Entry 4N9Q (X-ray diffraction, 2.00 A resolution); this record covers chains A and B.

== Chain A (and B) ==
Protein: FMN-dependent NADH-azoreductase 1
Organism: Pseudomonas aeruginosa
Notes: EC 1.7.-.-; chain B of this document is another copy of the same molecule, construct and numbering; everything in this record applies to it too
UniProtKB: Q9I5F3 (AZOR1_PSEAE); numbering as in UniProt (aligned over 1-212)
Sequence (212 residues; row label = number of the first residue in the row):
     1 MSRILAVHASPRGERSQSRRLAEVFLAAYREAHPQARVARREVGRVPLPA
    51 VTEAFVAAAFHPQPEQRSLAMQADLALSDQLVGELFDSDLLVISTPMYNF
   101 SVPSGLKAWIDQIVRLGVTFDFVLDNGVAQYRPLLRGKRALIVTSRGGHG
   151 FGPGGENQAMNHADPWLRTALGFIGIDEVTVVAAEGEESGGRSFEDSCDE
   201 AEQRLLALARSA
Disordered / not traced: 1, 126-128, 190-192 (chain B: 1, 123-130, 188-195, 210-212)
Small-molecule neighbours:
  - FMN (flavin mononucleotide): S10, R12, R15, S16, Q17, S18, R19, P96, M97, Y98, N99, F100, S145, R146, G147, G148, F151, E187
  - ubiquinone-1 (UQ1): F60, V114, F120, Y131, F173
UniProt features mapped onto this chain:
  - binding site (FMN): S10, S16 to S18, M97 to F100, S145 to G148, E187
  - binding site (substrate): N99, Y131, E188
  - site: Y131 (Important in the architecture of the active site)
From the paper describing this entry:
  - binding site for ubiquinone-1: F100, F120, Y131, F151, F173

== Chain A / chain B interface ==
Contacting residue pairs (54):
  P11(A) - V51(B)
  P11(A) - T52(B)
  P11(A) - E53(B)
  R12(A) - E53(B)
  G13(A) - E53(B)
  R45(A) - E53(B)  salt bridge
  A50(A) - S104(B)
  V51(A) - P11(B)
  V51(A) - Y98(B)  hydrophobic
  T52(A) - P11(B)
  E53(A) - P11(B)
  E53(A) - R12(B)
  E53(A) - G13(B)
  E53(A) - R45(B)  salt bridge
  Y98(A) - V51(B)  hydrophobic
  Y98(A) - V56(B)
  Y98(A) - K107(B)  hydrogen bond (backbone-side chain)
  N99(A) - I110(B)
  N99(A) - D111(B)  hydrogen bond
  N99(A) - V114(B)
  N99(A) - W166(B)  hydrogen bond (backbone-side chain)
  F100(A) - W166(B)
  F100(A) - T169(B)
  F100(A) - F173(B)  hydrophobic
  S101(A) - K107(B)
  S101(A) - W166(B)
  V102(A) - K107(B)  hydrogen bond (backbone-side chain)
  S104(A) - A50(B)
  S104(A) - S104(B)
  S104(A) - K107(B)
  S104(A) - A108(B)
  S104(A) - D111(B)
  K107(A) - Y98(B)  hydrogen bond (side chain-backbone)
  K107(A) - V102(B)  hydrogen bond (side chain-backbone)
  K107(A) - S104(B)
  A108(A) - S104(B)
  I110(A) - N99(B)
  D111(A) - Y98(B)
  D111(A) - N99(B)  hydrogen bond
  D111(A) - S104(B)
  V114(A) - N99(B)
  M160(A) - T169(B)
  H162(A) - H162(B)  hydrogen bond
  H162(A) - P165(B)
  H162(A) - W166(B)
  H162(A) - T169(B)
  W166(A) - N99(B)  hydrogen bond (side chain-backbone)
  W166(A) - F100(B)
  W166(A) - S101(B)
  W166(A) - H162(B)
  T169(A) - F100(B)
  T169(A) - M160(B)
  A170(A) - F100(B)  hydrophobic
  F173(A) - F100(B)  hydrophobic
Also at the interface, not in a pair above, chain A (29 interface residues in all): R15, V56, P103, P165
Also at the interface, not in a pair above, chain B (29 interface residues in all): R15, P103, A170

== Summary ==
Chain A and chain B each contribute 29 residues to their interface; the contacts include 9 hydrogen bonds and
2 salt bridges. Polar contacts include R45(A)-E53(B), Y98(A)-K107(B) and N99(A)-D111(B). Ligands of chain A:
flavin mononucleotide and ubiquinone-1. From the paper: a binding site for ubiquinone-1 at F100(A), F120(A)
and Y131(A) among others.
Both chains are FMN-dependent NADH-azoreductase 1 (Pseudomonas aeruginosa). Entry 4N9Q (Crystal structure of
paAzoR1 bound to ubiquinone-1) was determined by X-ray diffraction, deposited together with 4N65.
